6C04 - chains F and O of the 11 polymer chains in the assembly; structure by electron microscopy, 3.27 A resolution.

== Chain F ==
Molecule: RNA polymerase sigma factor SigA
Source organism: Mycobacterium tuberculosis
UniProt: A0A045HD00 (A0A045HD00_MYCTX); residue numbers follow UniProt; this construct covers 1-528
Sequence (531 residues; row label = number of the first residue in the row; numbers below 1 keep their minus sign (Gly-2 is residue -2)):
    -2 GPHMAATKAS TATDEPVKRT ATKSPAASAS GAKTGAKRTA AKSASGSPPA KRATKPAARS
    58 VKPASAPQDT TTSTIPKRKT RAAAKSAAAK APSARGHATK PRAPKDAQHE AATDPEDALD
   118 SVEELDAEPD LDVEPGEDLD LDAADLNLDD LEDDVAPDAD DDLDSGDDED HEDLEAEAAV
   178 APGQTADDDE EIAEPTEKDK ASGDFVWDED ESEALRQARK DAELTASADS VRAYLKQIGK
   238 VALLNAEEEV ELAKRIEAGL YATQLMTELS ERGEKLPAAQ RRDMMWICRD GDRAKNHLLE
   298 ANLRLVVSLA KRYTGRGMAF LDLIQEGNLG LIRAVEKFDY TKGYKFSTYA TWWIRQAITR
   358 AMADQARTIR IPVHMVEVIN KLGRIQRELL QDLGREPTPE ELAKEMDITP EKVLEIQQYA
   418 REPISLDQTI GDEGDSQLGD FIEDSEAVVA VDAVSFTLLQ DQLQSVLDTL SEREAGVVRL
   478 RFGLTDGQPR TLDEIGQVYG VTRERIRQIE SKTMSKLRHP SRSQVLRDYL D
Unresolved in the structure: -2 to 208, 528
Construct notes: expression tag (-2 to 0)

== Chain O ==
Molecule: 31-nt DNA strand
Sequence (31 nucleotides; each row starts with the number of its first residue):
     1 GCTTGACAAA AGTGTTAAAT TGTGCTATAC T

== Chain F / chain O interface ==
Pairs across the interface (50):
  Leu240(F) with DT31(O), base contact
  Ala298(F) with DT31(O), base contact
  Asn299(F) with DT31(O), hydrogen bond to the base
  Arg301(F) with DT31(O), base contact
  Leu302(F) with DT31(O), hydrogen bond to the base
  Ser305(F) with DT31(O), sugar contact
  Arg330(F) with DG24(O), salt bridge to the phosphate; DC25(O), salt bridge to the phosphate
  Lys334(F) with DC25(O), salt bridge to the phosphate
  Asp336(F) with DA27(O), hydrogen bond to the base
  Lys339(F) with DA27(O), base contact
  Tyr341(F) with DA27(O), sugar contact; DT28(O), sugar contact; DA29(O), phosphate contact
  Lys342(F) with DA29(O), hydrogen bond to the phosphate; DC30(O), salt bridge to the phosphate
  Ser344(F) with DA29(O), sugar contact; DC30(O), hydrogen bond to the phosphate
  Thr345(F) with DA27(O), phosphate contact; DT28(O), sugar contact; DA29(O), hydrogen bond to the phosphate
  Tyr346(F) with DT26(O), hydrogen bond to the phosphate; DA27(O), base contact
  Thr348(F) with DC30(O), base contact
  Trp349(F) with DT26(O), base contact; DA27(O), sugar contact
  Trp350(F) with DC25(O), phosphate contact; DT26(O), base contact
  Gln353(F) with DC25(O), base contact; DT26(O), base contact
  Arg357(F) with DT23(O), base contact; DG24(O), hydrogen bond to the base; DC25(O), base contact
  Arg367(F) with DG22(O), salt bridge to the phosphate
  Pro369(F) with DT21(O), phosphate contact; DG22(O), phosphate contact
  Val370(F) with DT23(O), base contact
  His371(F) with DT21(O), salt bridge to the phosphate
  Arg470(F) with DC2(O), salt bridge to the phosphate
  Gly497(F) with DT3(O), phosphate contact
  Val498(F) with DC2(O), phosphate contact; DT3(O), phosphate contact
  Thr499(F) with DT3(O), phosphate contact; DT4(O), base contact
  Arg500(F) with DA6(O), base contact
  Glu501(F) with DT4(O), base contact
  Arg502(F) with DG1(O), sugar contact; DC2(O), salt bridge to the phosphate; DT3(O), base contact
  Gln505(F) with DC2(O), base contact
Interface residues without a listed pair, chain F (33 interface residues in all): Phe335
Interface residues without a listed pair, chain O (17 interface residues in all): DT20

== In short ==
33 residues of chain F face 17 of chain O across their interface; the contacts include 8 hydrogen bonds and 8
salt bridges. Polar pairs include Asn299(F)-DT31(O), Leu302(F)-DT31(O) and Asp336(F)-DA27(O).
Chain F is RNA polymerase sigma factor SigA (Mycobacterium tuberculosis) and chain O is a 31-nt DNA strand;
the structure, Mtb RNAP Holo/RbpA/double fork DNA -closed clamp, was determined by electron microscopy,
deposited together with 6BZO, 6C05 and 6C06.
